Entry 2HIT (X-ray diffraction, 2.75 A resolution); this record covers chains L and M of the 3 polymer chains in the assembly.

[Chain L]
Name: Reaction center protein L chain
Source organism: Rhodobacter sphaeroides
Reference sequence: P0C0Y8 (RCEL_RHOSH); residue numbers follow UniProt; this construct covers 1-281
Sequence (281 residues; row label = number of the first residue in the row):
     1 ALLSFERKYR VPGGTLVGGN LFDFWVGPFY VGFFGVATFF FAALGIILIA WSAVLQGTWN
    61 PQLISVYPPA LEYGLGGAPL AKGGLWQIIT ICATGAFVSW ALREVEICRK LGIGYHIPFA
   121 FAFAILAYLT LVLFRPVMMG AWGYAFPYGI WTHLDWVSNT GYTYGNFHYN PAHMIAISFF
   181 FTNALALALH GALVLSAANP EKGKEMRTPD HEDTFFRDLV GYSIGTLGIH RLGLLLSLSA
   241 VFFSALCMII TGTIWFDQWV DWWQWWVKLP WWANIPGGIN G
Bound ions: bacteriochlorophyll a Mg site 1 near His153 (its only coordinating residue here); bacteriochlorophyll a Mg site 2 near His173 (its only coordinating residue here); Fe ion: His190, His230 (shared with His219(M), Glu234(M), His266(M) of chain M)
Small-molecule neighbours:
  - bacteriochlorophyll a (BCL), molecule 1: Ile46, Ile49, Phe97, Tyr128, Leu131, Phe146, Ile150, Trp151, His153, Leu154, Trp156, Val157
  - bacteriochlorophyll a (BCL), molecule 2: Phe97, Phe121, Ala124, Ile125, Ala127, Tyr128, Leu131, Trp156, Val157, Ser158, Thr160, Gly161, Tyr162, Asn166, Phe167, His168, His173, Ala176, Ile177, Phe180, Phe181, Val241, Ser244, Ala245, Cys247, Met248
  - bacteriochlorophyll a (BCL), molecule 3: Val157, Tyr162, His168, Phe181
  - bacteriochlorophyll a (BCL), molecule 4: His168, Met174, Ile177, Ser178, Phe181, Thr182, Leu185
  - bacteriopheophytin a (BPH), molecule 1: Thr38, Phe41, Ala42, Gly45, Ile49, Ile89, Cys92, Ala93, Ala96, Phe97, Trp100, Glu104, Ile117, Ala120, Phe121, Phe123, Ala124, Tyr128, Phe146, Tyr148, Gly149, Ile150, His153, Phe180, Ser237, Leu238, Val241
  - bacteriopheophytin a (BPH), molecule 2: Phe181, Ala184, Leu185, Ala188, Leu189, Phe216, Leu219, Val220
  - phosphatidylethanolamine (PEV; (1S)-2-{[(2-aminoethoxy)(hydroxy)phosphoryl]oxy}-1-[(palmitoyloxy)methyl]ethyl stearate): Ile49, Pro61, Gln62, Ile64, Tyr148, Gly149, Ile150, Trp151
  - dibrominated phosphatidylethanolamine (PEW; (1R)-2-{[(2-aminoethoxy)(hydroxy)phosphoryl]oxy}-1-[(palmitoyloxy)methyl]ethyl (9S,10S)-9,10-dibromooctadecanoate): Leu185, Val220, Gly221, Tyr222
  - ubiquinone-10 (U10), molecule 1: Phe29, Tyr30, Val31, Gly35, Thr38, Phe39, Trp100, Arg103
  - ubiquinone-10 (U10), molecule 2: Pro171, Met174, Ile175, Ser178, Phe179, Thr182, Ala186, Leu189, His190, Leu193, Val194, Glu212, Asp213, Phe216, Val220, Tyr222, Ser223, Ile224, Gly225, Thr226, Ile229, Leu232, Trp262, Trp263

[Chain M]
Name: Reaction center protein M chain
Source organism: Rhodobacter sphaeroides
Reference sequence: P0C0Y9 (RCEM_RHOSH); residues 1-307 here = UniProt positions 1-307
Sequence (307 residues; each row starts with the number of its first residue):
     1 AEYQNIFSQV QVRGPADLGM TEDVNLANRS GVGPFSTLLG WFGNAQLGPI YLGSLGVLSL
    61 FSGLMWFFTI GIWFWYQAGW NPAVFLRDLF FFSLEPPAPE YGLSFAAPLK EGGLWLIASF
   121 FMFVAVWSWW GRTYLRAQAL GMGKHTAWAF LSAIWLWMVL GFIRPILMGS WSEAVPYGIF
   181 SHLDWTNNFS LVHGNLFYNP FHGLSIAFLY GSALLFAMHG ATILAVSRFG GERELEQIAD
   241 RGTAAERAAL FWRWTMGFNA TMEGIHRWAI WMAVLVTLTG GIGILLSGTV VDNWYVWGQN
   301 HGMAPLN
Disordered / not traced: 303-307
Bound ions: bacteriochlorophyll a Mg site 1 near His182 (its only coordinating residue here); bacteriochlorophyll a Mg site 2 near His202 (its only coordinating residue here); Fe ion: His219, Glu234, His266 (shared with His190(L), His230(L) of chain L)
Small-molecule neighbours:
  - bacteriochlorophyll a (BCL), molecule 1: Trp66, Phe67, Met122, Val126, Phe150, Ala153, Ile154, Leu156, Trp157, Leu160, Trp185, Thr186, Asn187, Phe189, Ser190, Asn195, Leu196, Phe197, His202, Ser205, Ile206, Leu209, Tyr210, Val276, Thr277, Gly280, Gly281, Gly283, Ile284
  - bacteriochlorophyll a (BCL), molecule 2: Met122, Trp157, Leu160, Val175, Ile179, His182, Leu183, Trp185, Thr186
  - bacteriochlorophyll a (BCL), molecule 3: Thr186, Phe197, Leu209, Tyr210
  - bacteriochlorophyll a (BCL), molecule 4: Phe197, Gly203, Ile206, Ala207, Tyr210, Gly211, Leu214
  - bacteriopheophytin a (BPH), molecule 1: Ser59, Leu60, Gly63, Leu64, Phe67, Ala125, Val126, Trp129, Thr133, Thr146, Ala149, Phe150, Ser152, Ala153, Ala273, Val274, Thr277
  - bacteriopheophytin a (BPH), molecule 2: Tyr210, Ala213, Leu214, Ala217, Met218, Trp252, Thr255, Met256
  - phosphatidylethanolamine (PEV; (1S)-2-{[(2-aminoethoxy)(hydroxy)phosphoryl]oxy}-1-[(palmitoyloxy)methyl]ethyl stearate): Pro200, Gly203, Leu204, Ala207, Phe208, Trp268, Trp271, Met272, Leu275
  - dibrominated phosphatidylethanolamine (PEW; (1R)-2-{[(2-aminoethoxy)(hydroxy)phosphoryl]oxy}-1-[(palmitoyloxy)methyl]ethyl (9S,10S)-9,10-dibromooctadecanoate): Leu26, Ala27, Arg29, Ser30, Gly31, Val32, Gly33, Leu47, Gly48, Ile50, Leu60, Trp129
  - ubiquinone-10 (U10): Leu214, Leu215, Met218, His219, Thr222, Ile223, Ala245, Ala248, Ala249, Trp252, Met256, Phe258, Asn259, Ala260, Thr261, Met262, Ile265, Trp268, Met272

[How chain L and chain M interact]
Residue-residue contacts (219):
  Ala1(L) with Arg253(M), hydrogen bond (backbone-side chain)
  Leu2(L) with Arg253(M)
  Leu3(L) with Arg253(M); Asn259(M)
  Phe5(L) with Arg241(M); Glu246(M)
  Glu6(L) with Leu250(M); Arg253(M), salt bridge; Trp254(M), hydrogen bond
  Lys8(L) with Glu246(M), salt bridge
  Tyr9(L) with Thr243(M), hydrogen bond; Glu246(M), hydrogen bond; Arg247(M); Leu250(M), hydrophobic; Trp254(M)
  Arg10(L) with Arg253(M); Trp254(M)
  Trp25(L) with Trp254(M)
  Pro28(L) with Arg253(M); Trp254(M); Gly257(M)
  Phe29(L) with Trp254(M); Thr255(M); Met256(M); Gly257(M)
  Tyr30(L) with Trp254(M), hydrogen bond (backbone-backbone)
  Trp100(L) with Thr255(M)
  Arg103(L) with Trp254(M), hydrogen bond (side chain-backbone); Thr255(M), hydrogen bond (side chain-backbone)
  Glu104(L) with Phe251(M); Thr255(M)
  Ile107(L) with Phe251(M), hydrophobic; Trp254(M), hydrophobic; Thr255(M)
  Cys108(L) with Phe251(M), hydrophobic
  Lys110(L) with Trp254(M)
  Leu111(L) with Arg247(M), hydrogen bond (backbone-side chain); Leu250(M); Phe251(M); Trp254(M), hydrophobic
  Gly112(L) with Arg228(M), hydrogen bond (backbone-side chain); Phe229(M)
  Ile113(L) with Ala225(M); Val226(M), hydrophobic; Arg228(M), hydrogen bond (backbone-side chain); Phe229(M), hydrophobic; Arg247(M); Phe251(M), hydrophobic
  Gly114(L) with Ala225(M), hydrogen bond (backbone-backbone); Arg228(M)
  Tyr115(L) with Glu2(M)
  His116(L) with Gln4(M), hydrogen bond (side chain-backbone); Ala221(M); Leu224(M); Ala225(M)
  Ile117(L) with Ala221(M); Thr222(M); Phe251(M), hydrophobic; Trp252(M), hydrophobic
  Trp151(L) with Phe197(M)
  Leu154(L) with Phe197(M)
  Val157(L) with Phe197(M), hydrophobic
  Ser158(L) with Phe197(M)
  Tyr162(L) with Asn187(M), hydrogen bond; Leu191(M)
  Asn166(L) with Leu183(M); Asn187(M)
  His168(L) with Leu183(M), hydrogen bond (side chain-backbone); Thr186(M)
  Tyr169(L) with Phe180(M), hydrophobic; Asp184(M), hydrogen bond
  Met174(L) with Phe180(M), hydrophobic; Leu183(M), hydrophobic
  Phe180(L) with Leu209(M); Ala213(M), hydrophobic
  Phe181(L) with Leu209(M), hydrophobic
  Asn183(L) with Ser212(M), hydrogen bond (side chain-backbone); Ala213(M); Phe216(M)
  Ala184(L) with Ala273(M)
  Ala186(L) with Phe216(M)
  Leu187(L) with Ser212(M); Phe216(M), hydrophobic; Ala269(M), hydrophobic
  Ala188(L) with Ala273(M)
  His190(L) with His219(M); Glu234(M), salt bridge; His266(M), hydrogen bond
  Gly191(L) with His266(M)
  Ala192(L) with His145(M); Thr146(M); Ile270(M), hydrophobic
  Val194(L) with Glu234(M); Leu235(M); Ile238(M), hydrophobic; His266(M)
  Leu195(L) with His145(M); Glu263(M); His266(M); Arg267(M); Ile270(M), hydrophobic
  Ser196(L) with Met142(M); Gly143(M), hydrogen bond (backbone-backbone); His145(M)
  Ala197(L) with Met142(M), hydrophobic; Leu235(M), hydrophobic
  Ala198(L) with Leu235(M); Glu263(M)
  Asn199(L) with Gly143(M); His145(M); Glu263(M), hydrogen bond; Arg267(M), hydrogen bond
  Pro200(L) with Gly141(M); Gly143(M)
  Glu201(L) with Gln138(M); Gly141(M), hydrogen bond (backbone-backbone); Met142(M); Lys144(M), salt bridge
  Lys204(L) with Gly141(M)
  Met206(L) with Leu235(M)
  Arg207(L) with Glu22(M), salt bridge; Leu140(M), hydrogen bond (side chain-backbone); Gly141(M); Met142(M); Leu235(M)
  Thr208(L) with Leu235(M)
  Pro209(L) with Leu235(M)
  Asp210(L) with Met20(M)
  His211(L) with Met20(M); Glu22(M), salt bridge; Met142(M)
  Glu212(L) with Leu235(M)
  Thr214(L) with Gly19(M); Met20(M), hydrogen bond (side chain-backbone); Arg29(M); Leu140(M)
  Phe215(L) with Thr133(M); Arg136(M); Ala137(M); Leu140(M), hydrophobic; Thr146(M)
  Arg217(L) with Asp17(M); Asn44(M); Gln46(M); Gly48(M); Pro49(M); Ile50(M)
  Asp218(L) with Val24(M); Arg29(M), salt bridge; Ile50(M); Tyr51(M), hydrogen bond (backbone-backbone); Arg132(M), hydrogen bond (backbone-side chain)
  Leu219(L) with Trp129(M); Arg132(M), hydrogen bond (backbone-side chain)
  Val220(L) with Ile50(M)
  Gly221(L) with Leu47(M); Gly48(M), hydrogen bond (backbone-backbone); Pro49(M); Ile50(M)
  Tyr222(L) with Leu39(M), hydrophobic; Gly43(M); Asn44(M), hydrogen bond (side chain-backbone); Gln46(M); Leu47(M), hydrophobic
  Ser223(L) with Asn44(M), hydrogen bond (backbone-side chain)
  Ile224(L) with Gly43(M); Asn44(M), hydrogen bond (backbone-backbone)
  Gly225(L) with Asn44(M)
  Thr226(L) with Glu232(M), hydrogen bond (side chain-backbone)
  Leu227(L) with Asn5(M); Leu224(M), hydrophobic; Glu232(M)
  Gly228(L) with Phe42(M)
  Ile229(L) with Phe216(M)
  His230(L) with His219(M), hydrogen bond; Gly220(M); Ile223(M); Glu234(M), salt bridge
  Arg231(L) with Tyr3(M); Asn5(M), hydrogen bond (side chain-backbone); Ile6(M), hydrogen bond (side chain-backbone); Phe7(M), hydrogen bond (side chain-backbone); Ser8(M), hydrogen bond; Trp41(M), hydrogen bond (side chain-backbone); Phe42(M), hydrogen bond (side chain-backbone); Leu224(M)
  Leu232(L) with Phe42(M)
  Gly233(L) with Phe216(M)
  Leu234(L) with Ala217(M); Ala221(M), hydrophobic; Leu224(M), hydrophobic
  Ser237(L) with Ala213(M); Ala217(M)
  Trp263(L) with Phe90(M), hydrophobic; Phe180(M), hydrophobic
  Trp266(L) with Leu86(M), hydrogen bond (side chain-backbone); Arg87(M), hydrogen bond (side chain-backbone)
  Val267(L) with Arg87(M); Phe91(M), hydrophobic
  Trp272(L) with Ala83(M); Leu86(M), hydrophobic; Arg87(M), hydrogen bond (backbone-side chain)
  Ala273(L) with Arg87(M), hydrogen bond (backbone-side chain)
  Ile275(L) with Asn81(M); Ala83(M), hydrophobic; Val84(M), hydrophobic; Arg87(M), hydrogen bond (backbone-side chain)
  Pro276(L) with Val84(M)
  Gly277(L) with Arg87(M), hydrogen bond (backbone-side chain)
  Gly278(L) with Gln77(M); Val84(M); Asp88(M)
  Ile279(L) with Asp88(M), hydrogen bond (backbone-side chain); Phe91(M); Phe92(M), hydrophobic
  Asn280(L) with Arg87(M); Asp88(M), hydrogen bond (backbone-side chain); Phe91(M)
  Gly281(L) with Arg87(M)
Other interface residues (no listed pair), chain L (99 interface residues in all): Ala120, Asp155, Leu189, Leu193, Asp213, Leu235
Other interface residues (no listed pair), chain M (100 interface residues in all): Ala78, Ala149, Tyr198, Leu215, Met218, Ala239, Ala249, Met272

[Summary]
99 residues of chain L face 100 of chain M across their interface, with 46 hydrogen bonds and 8 salt bridges.
Polar pairs include Glu6(L)-Arg253(M), Lys8(L)-Glu246(M) and His190(L)-Glu234(M).
Here chain L is Reaction center protein L chain and chain M is Reaction center protein M chain, both from
Rhodobacter sphaeroides. Entry 2HIT (Reaction centre from Rhodobacter sphaeroides strain R-26.1 complexed with
dibrominated phosphatidylethanolamine) was determined by X-ray diffraction (same publication as 2HG3, 2HG9,
2HH1, 2HHK and 2HJ6).
